8HIM - chains A and I of the 13 polymer chains in the assembly; structure by electron microscopy, 2.80 A resolution.

== Chain A ==
Protein: DNA-directed RNA polymerase V largest subunit
From: Brassica oleracea
Sequence (2032 residues; each row starts with the number of its first residue):
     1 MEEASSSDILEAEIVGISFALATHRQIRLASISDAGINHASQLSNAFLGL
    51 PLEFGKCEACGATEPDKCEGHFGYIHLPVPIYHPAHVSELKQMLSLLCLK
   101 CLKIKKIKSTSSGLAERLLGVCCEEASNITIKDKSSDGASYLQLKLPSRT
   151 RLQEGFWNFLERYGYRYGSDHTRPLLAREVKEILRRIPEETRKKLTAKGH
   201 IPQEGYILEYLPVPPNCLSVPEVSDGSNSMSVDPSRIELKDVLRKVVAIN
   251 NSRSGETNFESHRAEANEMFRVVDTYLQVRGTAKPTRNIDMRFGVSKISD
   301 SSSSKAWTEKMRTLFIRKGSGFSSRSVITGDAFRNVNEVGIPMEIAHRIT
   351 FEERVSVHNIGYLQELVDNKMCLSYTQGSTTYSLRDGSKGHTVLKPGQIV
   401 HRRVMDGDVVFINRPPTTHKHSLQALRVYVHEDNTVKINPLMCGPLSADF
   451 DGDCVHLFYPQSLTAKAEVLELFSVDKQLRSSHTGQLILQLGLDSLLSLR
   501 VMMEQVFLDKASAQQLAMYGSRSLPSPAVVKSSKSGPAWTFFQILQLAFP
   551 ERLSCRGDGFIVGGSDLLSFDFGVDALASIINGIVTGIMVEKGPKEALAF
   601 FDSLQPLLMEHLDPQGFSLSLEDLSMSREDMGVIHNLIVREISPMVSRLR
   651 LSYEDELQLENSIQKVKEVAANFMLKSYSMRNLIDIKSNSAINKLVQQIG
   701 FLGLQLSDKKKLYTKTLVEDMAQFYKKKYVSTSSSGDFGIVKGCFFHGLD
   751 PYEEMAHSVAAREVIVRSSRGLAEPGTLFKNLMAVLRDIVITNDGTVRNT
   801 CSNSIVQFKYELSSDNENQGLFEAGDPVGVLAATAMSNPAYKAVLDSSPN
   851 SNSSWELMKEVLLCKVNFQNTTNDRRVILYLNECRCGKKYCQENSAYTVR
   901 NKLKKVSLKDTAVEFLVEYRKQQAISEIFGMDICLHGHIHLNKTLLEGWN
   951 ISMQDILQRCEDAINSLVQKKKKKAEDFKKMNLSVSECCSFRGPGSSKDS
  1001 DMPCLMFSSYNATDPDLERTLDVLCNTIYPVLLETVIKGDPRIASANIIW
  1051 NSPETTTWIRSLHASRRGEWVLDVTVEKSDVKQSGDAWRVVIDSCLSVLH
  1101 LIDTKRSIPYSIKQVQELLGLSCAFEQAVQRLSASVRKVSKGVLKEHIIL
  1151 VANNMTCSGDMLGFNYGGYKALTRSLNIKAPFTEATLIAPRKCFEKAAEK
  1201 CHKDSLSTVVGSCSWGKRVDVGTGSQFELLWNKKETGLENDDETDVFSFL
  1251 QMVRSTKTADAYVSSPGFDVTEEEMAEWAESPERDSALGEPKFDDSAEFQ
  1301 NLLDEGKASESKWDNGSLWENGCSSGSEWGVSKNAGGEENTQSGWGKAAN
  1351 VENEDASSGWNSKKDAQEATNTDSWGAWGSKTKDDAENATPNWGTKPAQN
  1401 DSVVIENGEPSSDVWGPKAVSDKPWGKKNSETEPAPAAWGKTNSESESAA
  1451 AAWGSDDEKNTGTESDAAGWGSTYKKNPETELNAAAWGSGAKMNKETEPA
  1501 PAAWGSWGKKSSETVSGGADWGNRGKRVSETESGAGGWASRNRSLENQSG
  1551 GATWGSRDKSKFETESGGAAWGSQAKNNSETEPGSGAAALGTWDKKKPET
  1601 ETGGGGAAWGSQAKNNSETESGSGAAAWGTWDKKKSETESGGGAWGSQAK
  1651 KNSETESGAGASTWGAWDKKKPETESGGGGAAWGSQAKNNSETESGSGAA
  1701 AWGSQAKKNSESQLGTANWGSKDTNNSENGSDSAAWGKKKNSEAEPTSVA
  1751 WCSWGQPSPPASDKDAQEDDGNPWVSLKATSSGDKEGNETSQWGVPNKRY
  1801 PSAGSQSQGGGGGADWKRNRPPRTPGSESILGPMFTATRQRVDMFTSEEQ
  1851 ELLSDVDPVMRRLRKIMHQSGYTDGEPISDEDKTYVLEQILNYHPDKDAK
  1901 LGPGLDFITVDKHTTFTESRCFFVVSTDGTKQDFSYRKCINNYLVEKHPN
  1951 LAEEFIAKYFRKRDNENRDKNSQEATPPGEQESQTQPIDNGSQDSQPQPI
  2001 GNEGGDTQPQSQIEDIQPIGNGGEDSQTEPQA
Unresolved in the structure: 1-320, 386-391, 921-932, 1177-1222, 1233-2032
Bound ions: Mg2+: Asp-449, Asp-451, Asp-453; Zn2+: His-938, His-940, Cys-989, Cys-1004
What the authors report for this chain:
  - Mg2+ coordination: Asp-449, Asp-451, Asp-453
  - catalytic residues: Asp-449, Asp-451, Asp-453

== Chain I ==
Protein: DNA-directed RNA polymerase subunit
From: Brassica oleracea
UniProt: A0A3P6GD79 (A0A3P6GD79_BRAOL); numbering as in UniProt (aligned over 1-114)
Sequence (114 residues; numbered 1 to 114; the number before each row is that of its first residue):
     1 MSTMKFCRECNNILYPKEDREQSILLYACRNCDHQEAADDNCVYRNEVHH
    51 SVSEQTQILSDVASDPTLPRTKAVRCAKCQHGEAVFFQATARGEEGMTLF
   101 FVCCNPNCGHRWRE
Unresolved in the structure: 1-2, 51-65
Bound ions: Zn2+ site 1: Cys-7, Cys-29, Cys-32; Zn2+ site 2 near Gly-82 (its only coordinating residue here)

== Chain A / chain I interface ==
Contacting residue pairs - 54 pairs, chain A then chain I:
  Arg-648(A) with Cys-104(I), hydrogen bond (side chain-backbone)
  Tyr-653(A) with Thr-67(I)
  Glu-656(A) with Arg-70(I)
  Gln-658(A) with Arg-70(I), hydrogen bond; Glu-83(I)
  Tyr-890(A) with Val-74(I); Phe-101(I), hydrophobic
  Glu-893(A) with Phe-86(I)
  Asn-894(A) with Leu-99(I)
  Tyr-897(A) with Pro-69(I); Phe-86(I), hydrogen bond (side chain-backbone); Gln-88(I)
  Thr-898(A) with Gln-88(I)
  Arg-900(A) with Thr-67(I)
  Asn-901(A) with Gln-88(I), hydrogen bond
  Lys-909(A) with His-49(I), hydrogen bond (backbone-side chain)
  Ala-912(A) with Val-48(I); His-49(I)
  Val-913(A) with Asn-46(I); Val-48(I), hydrogen bond (backbone-backbone)
  Glu-914(A) with Asn-46(I)
  Phe-915(A) with Tyr-44(I); Arg-45(I); Asn-46(I), hydrogen bond (backbone-backbone)
  Leu-916(A) with Tyr-44(I); Arg-45(I)
  Val-917(A) with Cys-42(I); Val-43(I), hydrogen bond (backbone-backbone); Tyr-44(I), hydrogen bond (backbone-backbone)
  Glu-918(A) with Asn-41(I)
  Tyr-919(A) with Glu-18(I), hydrogen bond; Ser-23(I), hydrogen bond; Leu-25(I), hydrophobic; Asn-41(I), hydrogen bond (backbone-side chain)
  Arg-920(A) with Ser-23(I)
  Glu-947(A) with Arg-92(I), salt bridge
  Asn-950(A) with Thr-90(I); Met-97(I)
  Phe-991(A) with Asn-41(I); Cys-42(I), hydrophobic
  Pro-994(A) with Asp-40(I); Arg-45(I)
  Pro-1015(A) with Arg-20(I)
  Glu-1018(A) with Tyr-15(I); Pro-16(I)
  Tyr-1029(A) with Asn-46(I); Val-48(I)
  Asn-1047(A) with Thr-67(I)
  Trp-1050(A) with Lys-72(I)
  Ser-1052(A) with Lys-72(I)
  Trp-1070(A) with Pro-69(I), hydrophobic; Arg-70(I); Lys-72(I); Phe-86(I), hydrophobic
Other interface residues (no listed pair), chain A (41 interface residues in all): Asp-910, Cys-934, Gly-993, Asp-1014, Leu-1017, Leu-1021, Cys-1025, Ile-1048, Gly-1068
Other interface residues (no listed pair), chain I (36 interface residues in all): Lys-17, Gln-22, Ile-24, Glu-47, Thr-71, Ala-73, Phe-87

== Summary ==
41 residues of chain A and 36 residues of chain I are in contact, with 12 hydrogen bonds and 1 salt bridge.
Among the polar pairs are Glu-947(A)/Arg-92(I), Arg-648(A)/Cys-104(I) and Gln-658(A)/Arg-70(I). Asp-449(A),
Asp-451(A) and Asp-453(A) coordinate Mg2+. From the paper: catalytic residues Asp-449(A), Asp-451(A) and
Asp-453(A); Mg2+ coordination by Asp-449(A), Asp-451(A) and Asp-453(A).
Chain A is DNA-directed RNA polymerase V largest subunit and chain I is DNA-directed RNA polymerase subunit,
both from Brassica oleracea; the structure, A cryo-EM structure of B. oleracea RNA polymerase V elongation
complex at 2.73 Angstrom, was determined by electron microscopy (same publication as 8HIL).
